PDB entry 5LJV | electron microscopy, 3.64 A resolution | chains A and B of the 6 polymer chains in the assembly

# Chain A (and B)
Molecule: Actin-like ATPase
Organism: Magnetospirillum magneticum AMB-1
Notes: chain B of this document is another copy of the same molecule, construct and numbering; everything in this record applies to it too
Reference sequence: Q2W8Q6 (Q2W8Q6_MAGSA); residue numbers follow UniProt; this construct covers 1-347
Sequence (347 residues; row label = number of the first residue in the row):
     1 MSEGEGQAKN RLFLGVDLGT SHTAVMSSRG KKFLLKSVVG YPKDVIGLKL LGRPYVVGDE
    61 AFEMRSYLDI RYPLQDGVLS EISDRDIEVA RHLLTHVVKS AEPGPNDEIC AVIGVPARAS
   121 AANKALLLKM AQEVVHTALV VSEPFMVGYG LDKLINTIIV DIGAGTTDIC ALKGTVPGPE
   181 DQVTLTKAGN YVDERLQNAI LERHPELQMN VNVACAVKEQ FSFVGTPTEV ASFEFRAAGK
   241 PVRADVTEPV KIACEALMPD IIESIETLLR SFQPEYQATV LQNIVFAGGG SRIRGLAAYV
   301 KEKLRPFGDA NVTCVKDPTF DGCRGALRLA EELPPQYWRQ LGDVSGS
Unresolved in the structure: 1-9, 335-347
Construct notes: conflict Val16 (Ile in Q2W8Q6)
Bound ions: Mg2+: Glu143 (together with ADP)
Small-molecule neighbours: ADP (adenosine-5'-diphosphate): Asp17, Gly19, Thr20, Ser21, His22, Gly163, Ala164, Gly165, Thr166, Gly189, Asn190, Asp193, Cys215, Lys218, Glu219, Ser222, Gly288, Gly289, Gly290, Arg292, Ile293
UniProt features mapped onto this chain:
  - binding site (ATP): Lys9, Thr20, Ser21, Asp76, Ala164 to Thr166, Lys218 to Ser222, Gly289
  - binding site (Mg(2+)): Glu143
  - mutagenesis: Met1 to Val25 (Protein localizes to cell poles in E.coli, no longer forms filaments. No longer interacts with MCP10 in vivo), Glu143 (E143A: Wild-type subcellular location, MamK filaments no longer dynamic. Protein polymerizes rapidly in vitro, has lost ATPase activity, filaments no longer disassemble ...), Asp161 (D161A: Wild-type subcellular location, MamK filaments no longer dynamic. Only partially restores magnetosome distribution), Lys240 to Val242 (Filament nucleation is very slow, will assemble in vitro when seeded with wild-type protein. Does not form filaments in vivo), Ala278 (A278D: No longer polymerizes, used for X-ray crystallography)
What the authors report for this chain:
  - self-association interface (contacts with another copy of this molecule): Ala278 (proposed by the authors, not directly observed)
  - conformationally variable residues (domain motion, loop rearrangement): Thr20, Asp76, Gly114 to Ala117, Ser142 to Glu143, Thr313 to Pro318, Cys323 to Leu327
  - Mg2+ coordination: Glu143
  - catalytic residues: Glu143 (proposed by the authors, not directly observed)

# Interface between chain A and chain B
Pairs across the interface (37):
  Tyr149(A) - Lys49(B)  hydrogen bond
  Ile155(A) - Leu50(B)  hydrophobic
  Ile155(A) - Tyr67(B)  hydrophobic
  Asn156(A) - Ser66(B)
  Gly174(A) - Tyr67(B)
  Thr175(A) - Asp44(B)  hydrogen bond
  Thr175(A) - Ile46(B)
  Thr175(A) - Gly47(B)  hydrogen bond (side chain-backbone)
  Thr175(A) - Leu50(B)
  Thr175(A) - Tyr67(B)
  Val176(A) - Asp44(B)
  Arg270(A) - Gln208(B)  hydrogen bond (backbone-side chain)
  Arg270(A) - Ala238(B)
  Arg270(A) - Gly239(B)
  Phe272(A) - Gln208(B)
  Gln273(A) - Asn210(B)  hydrogen bond
  Pro274(A) - Gln208(B)
  Pro274(A) - Asn210(B)
  Glu275(A) - Arg65(B)  salt bridge
  Glu275(A) - Asn210(B)
  Glu275(A) - Asn212(B)
  Glu275(A) - Val213(B)  hydrogen bond (side chain-backbone)
  Tyr276(A) - Glu63(B)  hydrogen bond (side chain-backbone)
  Tyr276(A) - Arg65(B)
  Tyr276(A) - Ser66(B)
  Gln277(A) - Gln208(B)  hydrogen bond
  Gln277(A) - Arg236(B)
  Gln277(A) - Gly239(B)
  Ala278(A) - Arg236(B)
  Pro306(A) - Lys240(B)
  Pro306(A) - Pro241(B)
  Phe307(A) - Arg236(B)  hydrogen bond (backbone-side chain)
  Phe307(A) - Gly239(B)
  Phe307(A) - Lys240(B)
  Phe307(A) - Pro241(B)
  Glu332(A) - Lys49(B)  salt bridge
  Leu333(A) - Lys49(B)
Other interface residues (no listed pair), chain A (23 interface residues in all): Phe145, Leu154, Pro177, Gly308, Leu329
Other interface residues (no listed pair), chain B (19 interface residues in all): Phe62

# In short
23 residues of chain A and 19 residues of chain B are in contact, with 9 hydrogen bonds and 2 salt bridges.
Polar contacts include Glu275(A)-Arg65(B), Glu332(A)-Lys49(B) and Tyr149(A)-Lys49(B). Ligands of chain A: ADP.
From the paper: the catalytic residue Glu143(A); Mg2+ coordination by Glu143(A).
Chain A and chain B are both Actin-like ATPase (Magnetospirillum magneticum AMB-1); the structure, MamK double
helical filament, was determined by electron microscopy (same publication as 5LJW).
